1UBK - chains S and L; structure by X-ray diffraction, 1.18 A resolution.

== Chain S ==
Molecule: Periplasmic [NiFe] hydrogenase Small subunit
From: Desulfovibrio vulgaris str. 'Miyazaki F'
Notes: EC 1.12.2.1
Reference sequence: P21853 (PHNS_DESVM); residues 1-267 here correspond to UniProt positions 51-317 (UniProt number = residue number + 50)
Chain sequence (267 residues; numbered 1 to 267; the number before each row is that of its first residue):
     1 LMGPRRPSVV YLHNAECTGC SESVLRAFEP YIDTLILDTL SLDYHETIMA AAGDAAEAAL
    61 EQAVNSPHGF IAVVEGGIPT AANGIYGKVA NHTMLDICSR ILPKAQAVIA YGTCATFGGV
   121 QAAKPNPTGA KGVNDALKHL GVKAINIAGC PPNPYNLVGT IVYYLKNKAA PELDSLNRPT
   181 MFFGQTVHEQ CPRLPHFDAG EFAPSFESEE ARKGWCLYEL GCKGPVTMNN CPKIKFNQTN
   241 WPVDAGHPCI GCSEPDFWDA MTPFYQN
Bound ions: 4Fe-4S cluster Fe site 1: Cys17, Cys20, Cys114, Cys150; 4Fe-4S cluster Fe site 2: His188, Cys191, Cys216, Cys222; 3Fe-4S cluster Fe: Cys231, Cys249, Cys252
Ligand contacts:
  - 3Fe-4S cluster (F3S): Val187, Thr227, Asn229, Cys231, Phe236, Trp241, Pro242, Cys249, Ile250, Gly251, Cys252, Ser253
  - 4Fe-4S cluster (SF4), molecule 1: Glu16, Cys17, Thr18, Gly19, Cys20, Glu75, Gly112, Thr113, Cys114, Val120, Gly149, Cys150, Pro151
  - 4Fe-4S cluster (SF4), molecule 2: Val187, His188, Cys191, Arg193, Leu194, Phe197, Cys216, Leu217, Tyr218, Cys222, Gly224, Pro225, Val243

== Chain L ==
Molecule: Periplasmic [NiFe] hydrogenase Large subunit
From: Desulfovibrio vulgaris str. 'Miyazaki F'
Notes: EC 1.12.2.1
Reference sequence: P21852 (PHNL_DESVM); residue numbers follow UniProt; this construct covers 19-552
Chain sequence (534 residues; each row starts with the number of its first residue):
    19 SSYSGPIVVD PVTRIEGHLR IEVEVENGKV KNAYSSSTLF RGLEIILKGR DPRDAQHFTQ
    79 RTCGVCTYTH ALASTRCVDN AVGVHIPKNA TYIRNLVLGA QYLHDHIVHF YHLHALDFVD
   139 VTAALKADPA KAAKVASSIS PRKTTAADLK AVQDKLKTFV ETGQLGPFTN AYFLGGHPAY
   199 YLDPETNLIA TAHYLEALRL QVKAARAMAV FGAKNPHTQF TVVGGVTCYD ALTPQRIAEF
   259 EALWKETKAF VDEVYIPDLL VVAAAYKDWT QYGGTDNFIT FGEFPKDEYD LNSRFFKPGV
   319 VFKRDFKNIK PFDKMQIEEH VRHSWYEGAE ARHPWKGQTQ PKYTDLHGDD RYSWMKAPRY
   379 MGEPMETGPL AQVLIAYSQG HPKVKAVTDA VLAKLGVGPE ALFSTLGRTA ARGIETAVIA
   439 EYVGVMLQEY KDNIAKGDNV ICAPWEMPKQ AEGVGFVNAP RGGLSHWIRI EDGKIGNFQL
   499 VVPSTWTLGP RCDKNKLSPV EASLIGTPVA DAKRPVEILR TVHSFDPCIA CGVH
Swiss-Prot annotation at these positions:
  - binding site (Mg(2+)): Glu62, Leu498, His552
  - binding site (Ni(2+)): Cys81, Cys84, Cys546, Cys549
  - binding site (Fe cation): Cys84, Cys549
Bound ions: Mg2+: Glu62, Leu498, His552; Ni ion: Cys81, Cys84, Cys546, Cys549 (together with carbon monoxide)
Ligand contacts: carbon monoxide / FNE: Glu34, Cys81, Val83, Cys84, Thr87, His88, Ala477, Pro478, Arg479, Leu482, Val500, Pro501, Ser502, Cys546, Cys549

== How chain S and chain L interact ==
Contacting residue pairs (175; chain S residue first):
  Leu1(S) - Gln182(L)
  Leu1(S) - Leu183(L)  hydrogen bond (backbone-backbone)
  Leu1(S) - Gly184(L)  hydrogen bond (backbone-backbone)
  Leu1(S) - Thr187(L)
  Met2(S) - Gln182(L)
  Gly3(S) - Gln182(L)
  Pro4(S) - Gln182(L)  hydrogen bond (backbone-side chain)
  Arg5(S) - Gln182(L)
  Arg6(S) - Phe177(L)
  Arg6(S) - Thr180(L)  hydrogen bond
  Arg6(S) - Gln182(L)  hydrogen bond (side chain-backbone)
  His13(S) - His36(L)  hydrogen bond (backbone-side chain)
  Asn14(S) - His36(L)
  Asn14(S) - Leu57(L)
  Ala15(S) - Leu57(L)  hydrophobic
  Glu16(S) - Glu34(L)
  Glu16(S) - His36(L)
  Glu16(S) - Ala548(L)
  Cys17(S) - Glu34(L)
  Cys17(S) - Arg59(L)
  Cys17(S) - Arg79(L)
  Cys17(S) - Thr80(L)
  Cys17(S) - Cys81(L)
  Cys17(S) - Gly82(L)  hydrogen bond (backbone-backbone)
  Cys17(S) - His235(L)
  Thr18(S) - Glu34(L)  hydrogen bond
  Thr18(S) - Val83(L)
  Gly19(S) - Gly82(L)
  Gly19(S) - Pro234(L)
  Glu22(S) - Gly82(L)
  Glu22(S) - Val83(L)
  Glu22(S) - His122(L)
  Glu22(S) - Pro234(L)
  Ser23(S) - Pro234(L)
  Leu25(S) - Gln219(L)  hydrogen bond (backbone-side chain)
  Leu25(S) - Val220(L)
  Arg26(S) - His122(L)  hydrogen bond
  Arg26(S) - Gln219(L)  hydrogen bond
  Arg26(S) - Ala223(L)
  Arg26(S) - Asn233(L)
  Phe28(S) - Arg224(L)
  Tyr31(S) - Arg217(L)
  Asp33(S) - Arg217(L)  salt bridge
  Thr34(S) - Arg217(L)  hydrogen bond
  Ile36(S) - Phe177(L)
  Asp38(S) - Lys173(L)  salt bridge
  Ser41(S) - Gln182(L)
  Leu42(S) - Gly184(L)
  Leu42(S) - Pro185(L)
  Asp43(S) - Gly184(L)
  Tyr44(S) - Pro29(L)
  Glu46(S) - Thr31(L)
  Glu46(S) - Arg32(L)  hydrogen bond (backbone-backbone)
  Glu46(S) - His36(L)  salt bridge
  Thr47(S) - Arg32(L)
  Thr47(S) - Leu131(L)
  Ile48(S) - Arg32(L)
  Met49(S) - Thr31(L)
  Met49(S) - Arg32(L)  hydrogen bond (backbone-side chain)
  Met49(S) - Pro185(L)
  Ala50(S) - Arg32(L)  hydrogen bond (backbone-side chain)
  Ala50(S) - Leu134(L)  hydrophobic
  Ala50(S) - Pro185(L)  hydrogen bond (backbone-backbone)
  Ala50(S) - Ala189(L)  hydrophobic
  Ala51(S) - Thr31(L)  hydrogen bond (backbone-side chain)
  Ala51(S) - Thr187(L)
  Ala51(S) - Asn188(L)
  Ala52(S) - Val27(L)  hydrophobic
  Ala52(S) - Pro29(L)
  Ala52(S) - Thr31(L)
  Ala52(S) - Tyr190(L)  hydrogen bond (backbone-side chain)
  Ala52(S) - Leu537(L)  hydrophobic
  Gly53(S) - Val27(L)
  Gly53(S) - Asp28(L)
  Gly53(S) - Pro29(L)  hydrogen bond (backbone-backbone)
  Ala55(S) - Asn188(L)
  Ala58(S) - Asn188(L)
  Ala59(S) - Thr187(L)
  Ala59(S) - Asn188(L)  hydrogen bond (backbone-side chain)
  Gln62(S) - Thr187(L)
  Ile85(S) - Tyr361(L)  hydrophobic
  Tyr86(S) - Thr56(L)
  Tyr86(S) - Leu57(L)
  Tyr86(S) - Phe58(L)  hydrogen bond (backbone-backbone)
  Tyr86(S) - Pro359(L)  hydrophobic
  Tyr86(S) - Trp372(L)  hydrophobic
  Gly87(S) - Thr56(L)
  Gly87(S) - Leu57(L)
  Lys88(S) - Thr56(L)  hydrogen bond (backbone-side chain)
  Lys88(S) - Tyr361(L)  hydrogen bond
  Val89(S) - Asp28(L)
  Val89(S) - His36(L)
  Ala90(S) - Asp28(L)  hydrogen bond (backbone-side chain)
  Asn91(S) - Asp28(L)
  Asn91(S) - Arg38(L)
  Asn91(S) - Leu364(L)
  Met94(S) - His36(L)
  Val120(S) - Leu61(L)  hydrophobic
  Val120(S) - Ile64(L)
  Gln121(S) - Arg59(L)
  Gln121(S) - Ile64(L)
  Ala123(S) - Ile64(L)
  Ala123(S) - Arg68(L)
  Lys124(S) - Ile64(L)
  Lys124(S) - Arg68(L)  hydrogen bond (backbone-side chain)
  Pro125(S) - Ile63(L)  hydrophobic
  Pro125(S) - Ile64(L)
  Pro127(S) - Arg59(L)
  Pro127(S) - Ile64(L)
  Thr128(S) - Phe58(L)
  Thr128(S) - Arg59(L)
  Cys150(S) - Arg79(L)  hydrogen bond (backbone-side chain)
  Cys150(S) - Lys232(L)
  Cys150(S) - His235(L)
  Pro151(S) - Pro234(L)
  Pro151(S) - His235(L)
  Phe206(S) - Val240(L)  hydrophobic
  Phe206(S) - Thr245(L)
  Phe206(S) - Tyr247(L)  hydrogen bond (backbone-side chain)
  Phe206(S) - Cys460(L)  hydrophobic
  Glu207(S) - Tyr247(L)
  Glu207(S) - Cys460(L)
  Glu207(S) - Pro462(L)
  Ser208(S) - Tyr247(L)
  Ala211(S) - Tyr247(L)
  Arg212(S) - Tyr247(L)
  Arg212(S) - Leu250(L)
  Arg212(S) - Asn457(L)  hydrogen bond (side chain-backbone)
  Phe236(S) - Lys232(L)
  Asn237(S) - Arg224(L)  hydrogen bond (backbone-side chain)
  Asn237(S) - Ala227(L)
  Asn237(S) - Lys232(L)
  Asn237(S) - Asn233(L)  hydrogen bond (side chain-backbone)
  Gln238(S) - Arg224(L)
  Thr239(S) - Arg224(L)
  Thr239(S) - Ala227(L)
  Thr239(S) - Arg254(L)  hydrogen bond
  Thr239(S) - Glu257(L)  hydrogen bond
  Asn240(S) - Ala227(L)  hydrogen bond (side chain-backbone)
  Asn240(S) - Val228(L)  hydrogen bond (side chain-backbone)
  Asn240(S) - Ala231(L)
  Asn240(S) - Arg254(L)  hydrogen bond
  Trp241(S) - Ala231(L)  hydrogen bond (backbone-backbone)
  Pro242(S) - Ala231(L)  hydrophobic
  Pro242(S) - Lys232(L)
  Pro242(S) - Gln237(L)
  Ala245(S) - Ala231(L)  hydrophobic
  Ala245(S) - Thr245(L)  hydrogen bond (backbone-side chain)
  Ala245(S) - Cys246(L)  hydrogen bond (backbone-backbone)
  Gly246(S) - Thr245(L)
  His247(S) - His75(L)
  His247(S) - Gln237(L)
  His247(S) - Thr239(L)
  His247(S) - Val240(L)
  His247(S) - Thr245(L)
  Pro248(S) - Gln237(L)  hydrogen bond (backbone-side chain)
  Cys249(S) - Gln237(L)
  Ile250(S) - Gln237(L)
  Trp258(S) - Arg68(L)  hydrogen bond (backbone-side chain)
  Trp258(S) - His75(L)
  Trp258(S) - Phe76(L)  hydrophobic
  Trp258(S) - Arg79(L)
  Asp259(S) - Arg68(L)  salt bridge
  Thr262(S) - Arg68(L)
  Thr262(S) - Asp72(L)
  Pro263(S) - Asp69(L)
  Pro263(S) - Asp72(L)
  Phe264(S) - Asp72(L)  hydrogen bond (backbone-side chain)
  Phe264(S) - His75(L)
  Phe264(S) - Phe76(L)  hydrophobic
  Tyr265(S) - Arg71(L)
  Tyr265(S) - Gln74(L)  hydrogen bond
  Tyr265(S) - His75(L)
  Tyr265(S) - Thr239(L)
  Tyr265(S) - Val240(L)
Also at the interface, not in a pair above, chain S (88 interface residues in all): Ala27, Ile32, Leu37, Ala56, Glu57, Pro79, Asp244, Gln266
Also at the interface, not in a pair above, chain L (84 interface residues in all): Ile33, Gly35, Gly60, His130, Gly181, Phe186, Phe191, Leu213, Leu216, Phe229, Asp248, Asp363, Val458

== Summary ==
88 residues of chain S face 84 of chain L across their interface; the contacts include 42 hydrogen bonds and 4
salt bridges. Polar pairs include Asp33(S)-Arg217(L), Asp38(S)-Lys173(L) and Glu46(S)-His36(L). Chain S binds
4Fe-4S cluster and 3Fe-4S cluster.
Chain S is Periplasmic [NiFe] hydrogenase Small subunit and chain L is Periplasmic [NiFe] hydrogenase Large
subunit, both from Desulfovibrio vulgaris str. 'Miyazaki F'; the structure, Three-dimensional Structure of The
Carbon Monoxide Complex of [NiFe]hydrogenase From Desulufovibrio vulgaris Miyazaki F, was determined by X-ray
diffraction (same publication as 1UBH, 1UBJ, 1UBL, 1UBM, 1UBO, 1UBR, 1UBT and 1UBU).
